PDB entry 8VTK | X-ray diffraction, 3.07 A resolution | chains H and L of the 3 polymer chains in the assembly

Chain H:
Molecule: Reaction center protein H chain
Source organism: Cereibacter sphaeroides
UniProtKB: P0C0Y7 (RCEH_RHOSH); numbering as in UniProt (aligned over 11-250)
Chain sequence (240 residues; row label = number of the first residue in the row):
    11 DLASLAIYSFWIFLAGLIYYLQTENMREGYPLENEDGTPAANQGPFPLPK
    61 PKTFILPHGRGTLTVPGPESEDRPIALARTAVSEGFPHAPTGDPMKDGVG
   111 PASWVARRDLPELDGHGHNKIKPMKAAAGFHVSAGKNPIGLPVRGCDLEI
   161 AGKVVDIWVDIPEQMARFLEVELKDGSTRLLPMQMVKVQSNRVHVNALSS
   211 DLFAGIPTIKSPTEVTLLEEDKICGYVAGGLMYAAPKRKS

Chain L:
Molecule: Reaction center protein L chain
Source organism: Cereibacter sphaeroides
UniProtKB: P0C0Y8 (RCEL_RHOSH); residues 1-281 here correspond to UniProt positions 2-282 (UniProt number = residue number + 1)
Chain sequence (281 residues; each row starts with the number of its first residue):
     1 ALLSFERKYRVPGGTLVGGNLFDFWVGPFYVGFFGVATFFFAALGIILIA
    51 WSAVLQGTWNPQLISVYPPALEYGLGGAPLAKGGLWQIITICATGAFVSW
   101 ALREVEICRKLGIGYHIPFAFAFAILAYLTLVLFRPVMMGAWGYAFPYGI
   151 WTHLDWVSNTGYTYGNFHYNPAHMIAISFFFTNALALALHGALVLSAANP
   201 EKGKEMRTPDHEDTFFRDLVGYSIGTLGIHRLGLLLSLSAVFFSALCMII
   251 TGTIWFDQWVDWWQWWVKLPWWANIPGGING
Small-molecule neighbours:
  - bacteriochlorophyll a (BCL), molecule 1: Ile46, Ile49, Tyr128, Leu131, Phe146, Ile150, Trp151, His153, Leu154, Trp156, Val157
  - bacteriochlorophyll a (BCL), molecule 2: Phe97, Phe121, Ala124, Ile125, Ala127, Tyr128, Leu131, Trp156, Val157, Ser158, Thr160, Gly161, Tyr162, Asn166, Phe167, His168, His173, Ala176, Ile177, Phe180, Phe181, Val241, Ser244, Ala245, Cys247, Met248
  - bacteriochlorophyll a (BCL), molecule 3: Val157, Tyr162, His168, Phe181
  - bacteriochlorophyll a (BCL), molecule 4: His168, Met174, Ile177, Ser178, Phe181, Thr182, Leu185
  - bacteriopheophytin a (BPH), molecule 1: Thr38, Phe41, Ala42, Gly45, Ile49, Ile89, Cys92, Ala93, Ala96, Phe97, Trp100, Glu104, Ile117, Ala120, Phe121, Phe123, Ala124, Tyr128, Phe146, Tyr148, Gly149, Ile150, His153, Phe180, Ser237, Leu238, Val241
  - bacteriopheophytin a (BPH), molecule 2: Phe181, Ala184, Leu185, Ala188, Leu189, Leu219, Val220
  - Fe ion (FE): Phe216, Tyr222, Ser223, Ile224
  - ubiquinone-10 (U10): Phe179, Thr182, Tyr222, Leu232

How chain H and chain L interact:
Pairs across the interface (64; chain H residue first):
  Gly39(H) with Leu3(L); Ser4(L), hydrogen bond (backbone-backbone); Phe5(L)
  Tyr40(H) with Leu3(L), hydrophobic
  Leu42(H) with Ala1(L), hydrophobic; Leu2(L); Leu3(L), hydrophobic
  Glu43(H) with Ala1(L); Leu2(L), hydrogen bond (backbone-backbone); Ser4(L)
  Glu45(H) with Arg7(L)
  Ala50(H) with Ala1(L), hydrophobic
  Lys62(H) with Asn199(L), hydrogen bond
  Phe64(H) with Ala198(L); Met206(L), hydrophobic
  Ile65(H) with Gly203(L); Glu205(L); Met206(L), hydrogen bond (backbone-backbone)
  Pro67(H) with Glu205(L); Met206(L)
  His68(H) with Glu205(L)
  Glu79(H) with Ser4(L)
  Glu81(H) with Ser4(L); Phe5(L); Lys8(L), salt bridge
  Leu87(H) with Arg7(L); Lys8(L)
  Ala88(H) with Arg7(L)
  Arg89(H) with Arg7(L)
  Gly95(H) with Phe24(L); Trp25(L), hydrogen bond (backbone-backbone)
  Phe96(H) with Phe24(L), hydrophobic
  Pro97(H) with Arg10(L); Val11(L); Pro12(L); Asp23(L)
  His98(H) with Arg7(L), hydrogen bond; Arg10(L), hydrogen bond (backbone-backbone); Val11(L); Pro12(L)
  Ala99(H) with Pro12(L)
  Val109(H) with Lys8(L)
  Gly110(H) with Lys8(L), hydrogen bond (backbone-backbone); Tyr9(L); Val11(L)
  Pro111(H) with Val11(L); Lys110(L); Gly112(L)
  Ser113(H) with Lys8(L), hydrogen bond (side chain-backbone); Tyr9(L)
  Trp114(H) with Lys8(L)
  Asp124(H) with Asp210(L)
  Gly125(H) with Thr208(L); Asp210(L), hydrogen bond (backbone-side chain)
  Pro172(H) with Asp210(L)
  Glu173(H) with Pro209(L); Asp213(L); Thr226(L), hydrogen bond
  Met175(H) with Leu227(L), hydrophobic
  Ala238(H) with Gly112(L)
  Met242(H) with Gly13(L); Gly14(L); Arg109(L)
  Tyr243(H) with Val11(L)
Also at the interface, not in a pair above, chain H (42 interface residues in all): Glu38, Pro41, Leu66, Arg83, Ile85, Pro100, Val115, Lys130
Also at the interface, not in a pair above, chain L (32 interface residues in all): Leu111, Lys204

Overview:
42 residues of chain H face 32 of chain L across their interface, with 11 hydrogen bonds and 1 salt bridge.
Polar contacts include Glu81(H)-Lys8(L), Lys62(H)-Asn199(L) and His98(H)-Arg7(L). Ligands of chain L: Fe ion,
bacteriopheophytin a, 4 copies of bacteriochlorophyll a and ubiquinone-10.
Here chain H is Reaction center protein H chain and chain L is Reaction center protein L chain, both from
Cereibacter sphaeroides. Entry 8VTK (Crystal structure of R.sphaeroides Photosynthetic Reaction Center variant
Y(M210)2-chlorophenylalanine) was determined by X-ray diffraction together with 8VTJ, 8VTL, 8VTM, 8VTN and
8VTO from the same study.
